4BOO - chains C and D of the 5 polymer chains in the assembly; structure by electron microscopy, 42.00 A resolution (very low resolution: no residue pairs are listed; an interface is given only as per-side residue counts).

# Chain C
Molecule: Acetylcholine receptor delta subunit
Organism: Torpedo marmorata
UniProtKB: Q6S3H8 (Q6S3H8_TORMA); residues -20 to 501 here correspond to UniProt positions 1-522 (UniProt number = residue number + 21)
Chain sequence (522 residues; each row starts with the number of its first residue; numbers below 1 keep their minus sign (Met-20 is residue -20)):
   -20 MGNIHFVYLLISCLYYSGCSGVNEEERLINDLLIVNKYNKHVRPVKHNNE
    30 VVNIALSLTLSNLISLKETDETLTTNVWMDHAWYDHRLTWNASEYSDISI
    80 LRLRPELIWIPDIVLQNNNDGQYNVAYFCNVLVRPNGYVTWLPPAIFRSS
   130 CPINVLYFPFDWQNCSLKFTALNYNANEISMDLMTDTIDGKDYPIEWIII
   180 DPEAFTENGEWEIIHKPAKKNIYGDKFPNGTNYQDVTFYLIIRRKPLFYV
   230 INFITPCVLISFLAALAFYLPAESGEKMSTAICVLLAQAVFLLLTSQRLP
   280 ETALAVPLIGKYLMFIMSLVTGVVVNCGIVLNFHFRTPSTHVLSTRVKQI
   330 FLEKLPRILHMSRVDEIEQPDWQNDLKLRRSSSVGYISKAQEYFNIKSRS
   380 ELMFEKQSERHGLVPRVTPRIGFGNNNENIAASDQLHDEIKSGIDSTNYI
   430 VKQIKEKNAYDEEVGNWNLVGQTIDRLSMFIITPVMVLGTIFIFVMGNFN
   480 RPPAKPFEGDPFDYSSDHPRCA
Not modelled in the structure: -20 to 0, 163-177, 321-420, 486-501
Disulfides: Cys130-Cys144

# Chain D
Molecule: Acetylcholine receptor subunit alpha
Organism: Torpedo marmorata
UniProtKB: P02711 (ACHA_TORMA); residues -23 to 437 here correspond to UniProt positions 1-461 (UniProt number = residue number + 24)
Chain sequence (461 residues; each row starts with the number of its first residue; numbers below 1 keep their minus sign (Met-23 is residue -23)):
   -23 MILCSYWHVGLVLLLFSCCGLVLGSEHETRLVANLLENYNKVIRPVEHHT
    27 HFVDITVGLQLIQLINVDEVNQIVETNVRLRQQWIDVRLRWNPADYGGIK
    77 KIRLPSDDVWLPDLVLYNNADGDFAIVHMTKLLLDYTGKIMWTPPAIFKS
   127 YCEIIVTHFPFDQQNCTMKLGIWTYDGTKVSISPESDRPDLSTFMESGEW
   177 VMKDYRGWKHWVYYTCCPDTPYLDITYHFIMQRIPLYFVVNVIIPCLLFS
   227 FLTVLVFYLPTDSGEKMTLSISVLLSLTVFLLVIVELIPSTSSAVPLIGK
   277 YMLFTMIFVISSIIVTVVVINTHHRSPSTHTMPQWVRKIFINTIPNVMFF
   327 STMKRASKEKQENKIFADDIDISDISGKQVTGEVIFQTPLIKNPDVKSAI
   377 EGVKYIAEHMKSDEESSNAAEEWKYVAMVIDHILLCVFMLICIIGTVSVF
   427 AGRLIELSQEG
Not modelled in the structure: -23 to 0, 307-373
Disulfides: Cys128-Cys142, Cys192-Cys193
Curated features (UniProtKB/Swiss-Prot):
  - glycosylation: Asn141 (N-linked (GlcNAc...) asparagine)

# How chain C and chain D interact
At this resolution (42 A) residue pairs are not listed: 31 residues of chain C and 29 of chain D lie at the interface.

# Summary
The interface between chain C and chain D involves 31 residues on one side and 29 on the other.
Here chain C is Acetylcholine receptor delta subunit and chain D is Acetylcholine receptor subunit alpha, both
from Torpedo marmorata. Entry 4BOO (The structure and super-organization of acetylcholine receptor-rapsyn
complexes class C) was determined by electron microscopy together with 4BOG, 4BOI, 4BON, 4BOR and 4BOT from
the same study.
